Entry 7V1M (X-ray diffraction, 2.83 A resolution); this record covers chains C and D of the 4 polymer chains in the assembly.

# Chain C
Molecule: Histone H4
From: Homo sapiens
UniProtKB: P62805 (H4_HUMAN); residues 1-102 here correspond to UniProt positions 2-103 (UniProt number = residue number + 1)
Chain sequence (102 residues; row label = number of the first residue in the row):
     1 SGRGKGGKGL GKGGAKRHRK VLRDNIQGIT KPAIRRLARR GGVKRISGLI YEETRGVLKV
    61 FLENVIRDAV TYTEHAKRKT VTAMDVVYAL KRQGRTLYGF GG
Not modelled in the structure: 1-21, 102
Swiss-Prot annotation at these positions:
  - DNA-binding region: K16 to K20
  - modified residue: S1 (N-acetylserine), R3 (Asymmetric dimethylarginine), K5 (N6-(2-hydroxyisobutyryl)lysine), K8 (N6-(2-hydroxyisobutyryl)lysine), K12 (N6-(2-hydroxyisobutyryl)lysine), K16 (N6-(2-hydroxyisobutyryl)lysine), K20 (N6,N6,N6-trimethyllysine), K31 (N6-(2-hydroxyisobutyryl)lysine), K44 (N6-(2-hydroxyisobutyryl)lysine), S47 (Phosphoserine), Y51 (Phosphotyrosine), K59 (N6-(2-hydroxyisobutyryl)lysine), K77 (N6-(2-hydroxyisobutyryl)lysine), K79 (N6-(2-hydroxyisobutyryl)lysine), T80 (Phosphothreonine), Y88 (Phosphotyrosine), K91 (N6-(2-hydroxyisobutyryl)lysine)
  - cross-link (Glycyl lysine isopeptide (Lys-Gly)): K12 (interchain with G-Cter in SUMO2), K20 (interchain with G-Cter in SUMO2), K31 (interchain with G-Cter in SUMO2), K59 (interchain with G-Cter in SUMO2), K79 (interchain with G-Cter in SUMO2), K91 (interchain with G-Cter in SUMO2)

# Chain D
Molecule: Histone chaperone ASF1B
From: Homo sapiens
UniProtKB: Q9NVP2 (ASF1B_HUMAN); residues 1-158 here = UniProt positions 1-158
Chain sequence (158 residues; each row starts with the number of its first residue):
     1 MAKVSVLNVA VLENPSPFHS PFRFEISFEC SEALADDLEW KIIYVGSAES EEFDQILDSV
    61 LVGPVPAGRH MFVFQADAPN PSLIPETDAV GVTVVLITCT YHGQEFIRVG YYVNNEYLNP
   121 ELRENPPMKP DFSQLQRNIL ASNPRVTRFH INWDNNMD
Not modelled in the structure: 155-158
Swiss-Prot annotation at these positions:
  - mutagenesis: D36 (D36A: Abolishes CDAN1 interaction), D37 (D37A: Abolishes CDAN1 interaction)

# How chain C and chain D interact
Contacting residue pairs (20; chain C residue first):
  Q93(C) with F149(D)
  G94(C) with T147(D); F149(D)
  R95(C) with V146(D); T147(D); R148(D), hydrogen bond (backbone-backbone)
  T96(C) with V146(D); T147(D), hydrogen bond
  L97(C) with P144(D); R145(D); V146(D), hydrogen bond (backbone-backbone); R148(D)
  Y98(C) with P144(D); R145(D)
  G99(C) with V146(D)
  F100(C) with L7(D); N8(D); V9(D), hydrophobic; P144(D), hydrophobic; V146(D), hydrophobic
Also at the interface, not in a pair above, chain D (12 interface residues in all): V6, V109, Y111

# Overview
8 residues of chain C face 12 of chain D across their interface, with 3 hydrogen bonds. Among the polar pairs
are T96(C)-T147(D), R95(C)-R148(D) and L97(C)-V146(D). Curated annotation (UniProt) lists a DNA-binding region
on chain C; 2 mutagenesis sites on chain D.
Here chain C is Histone H4 and chain D is Histone chaperone ASF1B, both from Homo sapiens. Entry 7V1M
(Structural basis for the co-chaperone relationship of sNASP and ASF1b) was determined by X-ray diffraction
together with 7V1K and 7V1L from the same study.
